9EG6 - chains C and E of the 6 polymer chains in the assembly; structure by X-ray diffraction, 3.20 A resolution.

== Chain C (and E) ==
Protein: Caveolae-associated protein 1
From: Homo sapiens
Notes: chain E of this document is another copy of the same molecule, construct and numbering; everything in this record applies to it too
Reference sequence: Q6NZI2 (CAVN1_HUMAN); residues 45-154 here correspond to UniProt positions 43-152 (UniProt number = residue number - 2)
Amino-acid sequence (116 residues; numbered 39 to 154; the number before each row is that of its first residue):
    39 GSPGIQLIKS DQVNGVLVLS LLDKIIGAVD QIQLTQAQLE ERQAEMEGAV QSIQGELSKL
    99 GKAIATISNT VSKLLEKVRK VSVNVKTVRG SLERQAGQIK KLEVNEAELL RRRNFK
Disordered / not traced: 39-59, 99-154 (chain E: 39-58, 99-154)
Sequence notes: expression tag (39-44); engineered mutation I102 (His100 in Q6NZI2), I105 (Thr103 in Q6NZI2)
Swiss-Prot annotation at these positions:
  - region: V54 to I64 (Nuclear export signal), L55 to L77 (Leucine-zipper 1), K138 to K154 (Nuclear localization signal)
  - modified residue (Phosphoserine): S48, S120
  - cross-link (Glycyl lysine isopeptide (Lys-Gly)): K118 (interchain with G-Cter in SUMO2), K124 (interchain with G-Cter in SUMO2)
Reported in the primary citation:
  - mutagenesis - Q69A, Q76A: unchanged binding to NbB7-GFP
  - mutagenesis - L72E: abolished binding to NbB7-GFP
  - post-translational modification sites: T104, S106 (citing earlier work)
  - mutagenesis - Q69A, Q76A: unchanged co-localization with Nanobody B7
  - mutagenesis - L72E: abolished co-localization with Nanobody B7

== How chain C and chain E interact ==
Pairs across the interface - 24 pairs, chain C then chain E:
  I63(C) with L60(E), hydrophobic; I63(E), hydrophobic
  A66(C) with V67(E), hydrophobic
  Q69(C) with Q71(E), hydrogen bond
  I70(C) with I70(E), hydrophobic; Q71(E); Q74(E)
  T73(C) with Q74(E)
  Q74(C) with Q74(E), hydrogen bond (backbone-side chain)
  L77(C) with Q81(E), hydrogen bond (backbone-side chain)
  R80(C) with E78(E); Q81(E), hydrogen bond; A82(E); E85(E), salt bridge
  Q81(C) with Q81(E)
  M84(C) with Q81(E); M84(E), hydrophobic; E85(E)
  A87(C) with Q92(E)
  V88(C) with V88(E), hydrophobic
  I91(C) with V88(E), hydrophobic; I91(E), hydrophobic; Q92(E); L95(E), hydrophobic
Also at the interface, not in a pair above, chain C (17 interface residues in all): L60, V67, E94, L95
Also at the interface, not in a pair above, chain E (16 interface residues in all): I64

== In short ==
The interface between chain C and chain E involves 17 residues on one side and 16 on the other; the contacts
include 4 hydrogen bonds and 1 salt bridge. Among the polar pairs are R80(C)-E85(E), Q69(C)-Q71(E) and
Q74(C)-Q74(E). The paper reports that L72E of chain C abolishes binding to NbB7-GFP; modification sites
T104(C) and S106(C); 3 substitutions were tested in all.
Chain C and chain E are both Caveolae-associated protein 1 (Homo sapiens); the structure, Crystal structure of
the human Cavin1 HR1 HT/II mutant domain bound to nanobody B7, was determined by X-ray diffraction together
with 9EGN and 9EIU from the same study.
